PDB entry 9CRQ | electron microscopy, 3.07 A resolution | chains M and D of the 12 polymer chains in the assembly

Chain M:
Molecule: 18-nt DNA strand
Organism: Saccharolobus solfataricus
Sequence (18 nucleotides; row label = number of the first residue in the row):
     6 GGGGCGGGTT TTCCTCGA

Chain D:
Name: CRISPR-associated aCascade subunit Cas7/Csa2 2
Organism: Saccharolobus solfataricus P2
UniProtKB: Q97Y91 (CSA2B_SACS2); residue numbers follow UniProt; this construct covers 1-321
Chain sequence (321 residues; row label = number of the first residue in the row):
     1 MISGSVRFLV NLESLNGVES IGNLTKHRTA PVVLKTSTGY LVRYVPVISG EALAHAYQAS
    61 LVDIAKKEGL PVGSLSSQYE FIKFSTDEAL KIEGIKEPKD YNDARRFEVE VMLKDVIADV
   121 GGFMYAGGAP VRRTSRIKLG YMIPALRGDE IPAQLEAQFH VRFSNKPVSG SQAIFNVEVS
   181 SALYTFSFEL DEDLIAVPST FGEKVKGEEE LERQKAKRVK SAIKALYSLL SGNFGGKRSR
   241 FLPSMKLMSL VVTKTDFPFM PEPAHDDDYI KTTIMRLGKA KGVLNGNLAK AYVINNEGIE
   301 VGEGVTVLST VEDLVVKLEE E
Unresolved in the structure: 169-172, 321

Interface between chain M and chain D:
Residue-residue contacts (8):
  DG6(M) / Val-168(D)  phosphate contact
  DG6(M) / Ile-174(D)  base contact
  DG8(M) / Arg-162(D)  base contact
  DT16(M) / Gly-127(D)  hydrogen bond to the sugar
  DT16(M) / Pro-130(D)  base contact
  DT17(M) / Gly-127(D)  phosphate contact
  DT17(M) / Gly-128(D)  phosphate contact
  DT17(M) / Arg-132(D)  base contact
Also at the interface, not in a pair above, chain D (9 interface residues in all): Ala-126, Val-161

In short:
The interface between chain M and chain D involves 4 residues on one side and 9 on the other, with 1 hydrogen
bond. Its one hydrogen-bonded contact is DT16(M)/Gly-127(D).
Here chain M is an 18-nt DNA strand (Saccharolobus solfataricus) and chain D is CRISPR-associated aCascade
subunit Cas7/Csa2 2 (Saccharolobus solfataricus P2). Entry 9CRQ (Post-targeting aCascade Type IA CRISPR-Cas
Surveillance Complexes) was determined by electron microscopy.
